PDB entry 6RWM | electron microscopy, 2.81 A resolution | chains B and C of the 16 polymer chains in the assembly

[Chain B (and C)]
Name: Pol protein
From: Simian immunodeficiency virus
Notes: engineered mutation(s): S119D; chain C of this document is another copy of the same molecule, construct and numbering; everything in this record applies to it too
Reference sequence: E1ANT8 (E1ANT8_SIV); residues 1-289 here correspond to UniProt positions 735-1023 (UniProt number = residue number + 734)
Sequence (290 residues; each row starts with the number of its first residue; numbering starts at 0):
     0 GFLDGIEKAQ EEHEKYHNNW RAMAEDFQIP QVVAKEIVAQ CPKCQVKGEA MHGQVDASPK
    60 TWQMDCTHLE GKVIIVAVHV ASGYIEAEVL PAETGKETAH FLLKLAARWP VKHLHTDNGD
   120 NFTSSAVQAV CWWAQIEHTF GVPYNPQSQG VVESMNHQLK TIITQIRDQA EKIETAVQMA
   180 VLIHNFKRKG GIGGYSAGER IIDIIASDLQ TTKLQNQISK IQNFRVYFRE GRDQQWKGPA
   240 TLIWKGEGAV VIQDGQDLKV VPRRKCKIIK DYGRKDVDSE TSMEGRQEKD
Not modelled in the structure: 0, 45-56, 141-149, 274-289 (chain C: 0-3, 44-56, 141-148, 218-289)
Sequence notes: expression tag (0); conflict Asp119 (Ala853 in E1ANT8)
Bound ions: Zn2+: His12, His16, Cys40, Cys43
What the authors report for this chain:
  - catalytic residues: Asp64, Asp116, Glu152
  - binding site for Bictegravir: Asn117, Gly118

[Interface between chain B and chain C]
Residue-residue contacts - 28 pairs, chain B then chain C:
  Glu11(B) - Lys186(C)  salt bridge
  Glu13(B) - Gln168(C)
  Lys14(B) - Gln168(C)
  Tyr15(B) - Ile182(C)
  Tyr15(B) - Lys186(C)
  Tyr15(B) - Arg187(C)  hydrogen bond (backbone-side chain)
  His16(B) - Arg187(C)  hydrogen bond (backbone-side chain)
  Asn18(B) - Arg187(C)
  Lys42(B) - Gln164(C)
  Lys42(B) - Asp167(C)  salt bridge
  Thr163(B) - Lys42(C)
  Gln164(B) - His16(C)
  Gln164(B) - Lys42(C)
  Gln164(B) - Cys43(C)
  Gln168(B) - Glu13(C)  hydrogen bond (side chain-backbone)
  Gln168(B) - Lys14(C)
  Ile182(B) - Tyr15(C)
  Lys186(B) - Tyr15(C)
  Arg187(B) - Tyr15(C)  hydrogen bond (side chain-backbone)
  Arg187(B) - His16(C)  hydrogen bond (side chain-backbone)
  Arg187(B) - Asn17(C)
  Gly190(B) - Val79(C)
  Ile191(B) - Val79(C)
  Ile191(B) - Ala80(C)
  Ile191(B) - Val150(C)  hydrophobic
  Ile191(B) - Arg199(C)
  Tyr194(B) - Ile191(C)  hydrophobic
  Asp202(B) - Ile191(C)
Other interface residues (no listed pair), chain B (23 interface residues in all): Asn17, Asp25, Cys43, Ile165, Glu198, Arg199
Other interface residues (no listed pair), chain C (25 interface residues in all): Glu11, Ser81, Gly82, Met154, Ile165, Lys188, Gly192

[In short]
23 residues of chain B face 25 of chain C across their interface; the contacts include 5 hydrogen bonds and 2
salt bridges. Polar pairs include Glu11(B)-Lys186(C), Lys42(B)-Asp167(C) and Tyr15(B)-Arg187(C). The paper
reports catalytic residues Asp64(B), Asp116(B) and Glu152(B); a binding site for Bictegravir at Asn117(B) and
Gly118(B).
Both chains are Pol protein (Simian immunodeficiency virus). Entry 6RWM (SIVrcm intasome in complex with
bictegravir) was determined by electron microscopy (same publication as 6RWL, 6RWN and 6RWO).
